4QUX - chains I and Y of the 28 polymer chains in the assembly; structure by X-ray diffraction, 3.00 A resolution.

Chain I:
Molecule: Proteasome subunit beta type-3
Source organism: Saccharomyces cerevisiae
Notes: EC 3.4.25.1
UniProt: P25451 (PSB3_YEAST); residues 0-204 here correspond to UniProt positions 1-205 (UniProt number = residue number + 1)
Amino-acid sequence (205 residues; numbered 0 to 204; the number before each row is that of its first residue; numbering starts at 0):
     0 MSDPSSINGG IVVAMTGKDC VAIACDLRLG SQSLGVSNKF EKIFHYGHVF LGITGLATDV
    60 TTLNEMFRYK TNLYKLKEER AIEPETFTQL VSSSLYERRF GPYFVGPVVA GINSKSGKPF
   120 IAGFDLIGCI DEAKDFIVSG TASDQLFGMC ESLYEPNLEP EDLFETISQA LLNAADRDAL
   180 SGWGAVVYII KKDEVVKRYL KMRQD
Not modelled in the structure: 0
Metal / ion sites: Mg2+ site 1: A174, D177, S180; Mg2+ site 2: D204 (shared with A165(Y), D168(Y), S171(Y) of chain Y)
Curated features (UniProtKB/Swiss-Prot):
  - modified residue: S30 (Phosphoserine)
  - cross-link: K69 (Glycyl lysine isopeptide (Lys-Gly) (interchain with G-Cter in ubiquitin))

Chain Y:
Molecule: Proteasome subunit beta type-5
Source organism: Saccharomyces cerevisiae
Notes: EC 3.4.25.1
UniProt: P30656 (PSB5_YEAST); residues 1-212 here correspond to UniProt positions 76-287 (UniProt number = residue number + 75)
Amino-acid sequence (212 residues; numbered 1 to 212; the number before each row is that of its first residue):
     1 TTTLAFRFQG GIIVAVDSRA TAGNWVASQT VKKVIEINPF LLGTMAGGTA DCQFWETWLG
    61 SQCRLHELRE KERISVAAAS KILSNLVYQY KGAGLSMGTM ICGYTRKEGP TIYYVDSDGT
   121 RLKGDIFCVG SGQTFAYGVL DSNYKWDLSV EDALYLGKRS ILAAAHRDAY SGGSVNLYHV
   181 TEDGWIYHGN HDVGELFWKV KEEEGSFNNV IG
Sequence notes: engineered mutation T49 (Ala124 in P30656)
Metal / ion sites: Mg2+: A165, D168, S171 (shared with D204(I) of chain I)

Interface between chain I and chain Y:
Contacting residue pairs (42):
  S5(I) - N24(Y)
  R27(I) - A169(Y)
  S32(I) - R167(Y)
  S32(I) - D168(Y)
  S32(I) - A169(Y)  hydrogen bond (backbone-backbone)
  S32(I) - Y170(Y)
  L33(I) - F135(Y)  hydrophobic
  L33(I) - R167(Y)
  G34(I) - R167(Y)  hydrogen bond (backbone-side chain)
  N37(I) - N209(Y)
  N37(I) - V210(Y)
  K38(I) - N209(Y)  hydrogen bond (side chain-backbone)
  Q144(I) - W25(Y)
  D175(I) - Q29(Y)  hydrogen bond (backbone-side chain)
  R176(I) - W25(Y)
  R176(I) - V26(Y)  hydrogen bond (side chain-backbone)
  R176(I) - A27(Y)  hydrogen bond (side chain-backbone)
  R176(I) - S28(Y)
  D177(I) - N24(Y)
  D177(I) - V26(Y)
  A178(I) - N24(Y)  hydrogen bond (backbone-backbone)
  A178(I) - V26(Y)
  A178(I) - A169(Y)
  A178(I) - Y170(Y)  hydrophobic
  L179(I) - N24(Y)
  W182(I) - H166(Y)  hydrogen bond (side chain-backbone)
  K200(I) - W198(Y)
  K200(I) - G212(Y)
  M201(I) - W198(Y)
  R202(I) - G173(Y)  hydrogen bond (side chain-backbone)
  R202(I) - D192(Y)  salt bridge
  R202(I) - G194(Y)
  Q203(I) - H166(Y)  hydrogen bond (backbone-side chain)
  Q203(I) - F197(Y)
  Q203(I) - W198(Y)
  Q203(I) - V210(Y)
  D204(I) - R19(Y)  salt bridge
  D204(I) - A165(Y)
  D204(I) - S171(Y)
  D204(I) - G172(Y)
  D204(I) - G173(Y)  hydrogen bond (side chain-backbone)
  D204(I) - V193(Y)
Interface residues without a listed pair, chain I (22 interface residues in all): Q31, V35, T140
Interface residues without a listed pair, chain Y (26 interface residues in all): I211

Overview:
22 residues of chain I face 26 of chain Y across their interface; the contacts include 11 hydrogen bonds and 2
salt bridges. Polar contacts include R202(I)-D192(Y), D204(I)-R19(Y) and G34(I)-R167(Y). A174(I), D177(I) and
S180(I) coordinate Mg2+ site 1.
Chain I is Proteasome subunit beta type-3 and chain Y is Proteasome subunit beta type-5, both from
Saccharomyces cerevisiae; the structure, yCP beta5-A49T-mutant, was determined by X-ray diffraction (same
publication as 4QUY, 4QV0, 4QV1, 4QV3, 4QV4, 4QV5 and 42 further entries).
